Entry 6GCW (X-ray diffraction, 2.00 A resolution); this record covers chains A and B.

== Chain A (and B) ==
Protein: Focal adhesion kinase 1
From: Gallus gallus
Notes: EC 2.7.10.2; chain B of this document is another copy of the same molecule, construct and numbering; everything in this record applies to it too
Reference sequence: Q00944 (FAK1_CHICK); residues 411-686 here = UniProt positions 411-686
Amino-acid sequence (276 residues; row label = number of the first residue in the row):
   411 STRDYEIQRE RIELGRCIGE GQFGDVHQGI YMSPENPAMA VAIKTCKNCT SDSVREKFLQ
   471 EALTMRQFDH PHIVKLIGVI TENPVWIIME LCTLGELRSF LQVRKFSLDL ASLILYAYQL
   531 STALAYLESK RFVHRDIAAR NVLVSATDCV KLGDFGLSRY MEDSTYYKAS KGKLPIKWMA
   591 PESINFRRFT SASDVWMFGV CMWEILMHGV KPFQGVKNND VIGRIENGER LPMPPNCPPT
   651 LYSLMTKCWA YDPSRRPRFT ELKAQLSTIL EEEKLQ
Unresolved in the structure: 411-413, 566-583, 686 (chain B: 411-413, 570-583)
Ligand contacts: EUQ (2-[[5-chloranyl-2-[[4-[[[1-[2-(propanoylamino)ethyl]-1,2,3-triazol-4-yl]methylamino]methyl]phenyl]amino]pyrimidin-4-yl]amino]-N-methyl-benzamide): Ile428, Gly429, Glu430, Val436, Ala452, Lys454, Val484, Met499, Glu500, Leu501, Cys502, Thr503, Gly505, Glu506, Val513, Arg550, Asn551, Leu553, Gly563, Asp564
Swiss-Prot annotation at these positions:
  - active site: Asp546 (Proton acceptor)
  - binding site (ATP): Ile428 to Gly434, Lys454, Glu500 to Cys502
  - modified residue (Phosphotyrosine): Tyr576, Tyr577
Reported in the primary citation:
  - binding site for EUQ: Ile428, Cys502, Leu553, Asp564

== How chain A and chain B interact ==
Contacting residue pairs (23):
  Arg426(A) - Val513(B)
  Arg426(A) - Arg514(B)
  Cys427(A) - Arg514(B)  hydrogen bond (backbone-side chain)
  Cys427(A) - Thr557(B)
  Gly429(A) - Thr557(B)
  Glu430(A) - Thr557(B)
  Glu430(A) - Asp558(B)
  Asp435(A) - Leu504(B)
  Asp435(A) - Ala556(B)
  Asp435(A) - Thr557(B)  hydrogen bond
  Ser509(A) - Phe516(B)  hydrogen bond (side chain-backbone)
  Ser509(A) - Ser517(B)  hydrogen bond
  Gln512(A) - Phe516(B)
  Val513(A) - Phe516(B)  hydrophobic
  Lys587(A) - Gln686(B)
  Gln624(A) - Gln686(B)  hydrogen bond
  Val626(A) - Gln686(B)
  Lys627(A) - Glu682(B)  salt bridge
  Lys627(A) - Leu685(B)
  Lys627(A) - Gln686(B)
  Asn628(A) - Leu685(B)  hydrogen bond (backbone-backbone)
  Asn628(A) - Gln686(B)
  Asn629(A) - Leu685(B)
Other interface residues (no listed pair), chain A (18 interface residues in all): Lys457, Glu506, Arg508, Lys621
Other interface residues (no listed pair), chain B (14 interface residues in all): Asp519, Ser522, Lys684

== Summary ==
18 residues of chain A face 14 of chain B across their interface, with 6 hydrogen bonds and 1 salt bridge.
Polar contacts include Lys627(A)-Glu682(B), Cys427(A)-Arg514(B) and Asp435(A)-Thr557(B). Ligands of chain A:
compound EUQ. From the paper: a binding site for EUQ at Ile428(A), Cys502(A) and Leu553(A) among others.
Chain A and chain B are both Focal adhesion kinase 1 (Gallus gallus); the structure, Focal Adhesion Kinase
catalytic domain in complex with irreversible inhibitor, was determined by X-ray diffraction, deposited
together with 6GCR and 6GCX.
